PDB entry 5MOC | X-ray diffraction, 1.80 A resolution | chains A and P

== Chain A ==
Protein: 14-3-3 protein sigma
Organism: Homo sapiens
Reference sequence: P31947 (1433S_HUMAN); residue numbers follow UniProt; this construct covers 1-231
Amino-acid sequence (236 residues; row label = number of the first residue in the row; numbers below 1 keep their minus sign (Gly-4 is residue -4)):
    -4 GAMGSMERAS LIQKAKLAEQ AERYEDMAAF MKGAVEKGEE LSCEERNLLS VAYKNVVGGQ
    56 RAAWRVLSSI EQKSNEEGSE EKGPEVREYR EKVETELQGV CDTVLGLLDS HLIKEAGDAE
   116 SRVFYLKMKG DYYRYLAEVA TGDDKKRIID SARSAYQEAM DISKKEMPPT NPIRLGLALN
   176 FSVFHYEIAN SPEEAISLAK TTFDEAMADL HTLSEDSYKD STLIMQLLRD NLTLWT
Disordered / not traced: 71-77, 137-138
Construct notes: expression tag (-4 to 0)
Swiss-Prot annotation at these positions:
  - site (Interaction with phosphoserine on interacting protein): Arg56, Arg129
  - modified residue (Phosphoserine): Ser5, Ser74
From the paper describing this entry:
  - conformationally variable residues (side-chain flip): Arg60

== Chain P ==
Protein: p53 C-terminal domain
Amino-acid sequence (12 residues; numbered 382 to 393; the number before each row is that of its first residue):
   382 KLMFKTEGPD SD
Modified / non-standard residues: Thr387 (phosphothreonine; TPO)
Ion coordination: Mg2+: Asp391, Asp393
From the paper describing this entry:
  - post-translational modification sites: Thr387

== Interface between chain A and chain P ==
Pairs across the interface (32; chain A residue first):
  Lys49(A) - Thr387(P)
  Lys49(A) - Glu388(P)
  Lys49(A) - Pro390(P)  hydrogen bond (side chain-backbone)
  Lys49(A) - Ser392(P)  hydrogen bond (backbone-side chain)
  Asn50(A) - Pro390(P)
  Asn50(A) - Ser392(P)
  Gly53(A) - Ser392(P)
  Gly53(A) - Asp393(P)
  Gly54(A) - Ser392(P)  hydrogen bond (backbone-backbone)
  Arg56(A) - Met384(P)
  Arg56(A) - Thr387(P)
  Arg56(A) - Asp393(P)  salt bridge
  Ala57(A) - Asp393(P)
  Arg60(A) - Met384(P)
  Arg60(A) - Asp393(P)  salt bridge
  Lys122(A) - Glu388(P)  salt bridge
  Arg129(A) - Thr387(P)
  Tyr130(A) - Thr387(P)
  Leu174(A) - Lys386(P)
  Leu174(A) - Thr387(P)
  Leu174(A) - Glu388(P)
  Asn175(A) - Thr387(P)
  Asn175(A) - Glu388(P)  hydrogen bond (side chain-backbone)
  Val178(A) - Lys386(P)
  Val178(A) - Thr387(P)
  Tyr181(A) - Phe385(P)  hydrophobic
  Glu182(A) - Lys382(P)  salt bridge
  Glu182(A) - Phe385(P)
  Asp225(A) - Lys386(P)  salt bridge
  Asn226(A) - Phe385(P)
  Asn226(A) - Lys386(P)  hydrogen bond (side chain-backbone)
  Trp230(A) - Phe385(P)
Also at the interface, not in a pair above, chain A (23 interface residues in all): Val46, Glu133, Gly171, Leu222, Leu229
Also at the interface, not in a pair above, chain P (10 interface residues in all): Gly389
From the paper, about this interface:
  - pairs named by the authors: Arg56(A)-Thr387(P), Arg60(A)-Asp393(P) (salt bridge), Arg129(A)-Thr387(P), Tyr130(A)-Thr387(P), Lys382(P)-Arg60(A), Met384(P)-Arg60(A)
  - interface residues, chain A: Arg60(A)

== Overview ==
23 residues of chain A and 10 residues of chain P are in contact, with 5 hydrogen bonds and 5 salt bridges.
Polar pairs include Arg56(A)-Asp393(P), Arg60(A)-Asp393(P) and Lys122(A)-Glu388(P). The authors report
contacts between Arg56(A) and Thr387(P), Arg129(A) and Thr387(P) and Tyr130(A) and Thr387(P) among others; a
salt bridge between Arg60(A) and Asp393(P). The paper reports the interface residue Arg60(A); a modification
site at Thr387(P).
Here chain A is 14-3-3 protein sigma (Homo sapiens) and chain P is p53 C-terminal domain. Entry 5MOC (Crystal
structure of 14-3-3sigma and a p53 C-terminal 12-mer synthetic phosphopeptide) was determined by X-ray
diffraction (same publication as 5MXO and 5MHC).
